7ZQJ - chains A and B of the 3 polymer chains in the assembly; structure by X-ray diffraction, 2.25 A resolution.

[Chain A]
Molecule: MHC class I antigen
Source organism: Acrocephalus arundinaceus
UniProt: O98187 (O98187_ACRAR); residues 3-276 here correspond to UniProt positions 26-299 (UniProt number = residue number + 23)
Sequence (275 residues; row label = number of the first residue in the row):
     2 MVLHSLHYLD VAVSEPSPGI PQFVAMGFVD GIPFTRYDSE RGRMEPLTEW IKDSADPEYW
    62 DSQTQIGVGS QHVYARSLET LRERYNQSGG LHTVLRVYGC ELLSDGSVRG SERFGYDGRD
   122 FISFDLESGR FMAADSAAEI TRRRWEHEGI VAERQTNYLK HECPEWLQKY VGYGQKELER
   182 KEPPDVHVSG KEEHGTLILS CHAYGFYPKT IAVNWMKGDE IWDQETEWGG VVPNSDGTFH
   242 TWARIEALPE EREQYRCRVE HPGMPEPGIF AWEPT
Unresolved in the structure: 276
Differences from the reference sequence: initiating methionine (2)
Cystine bridges: Cys101-Cys164, Cys202-Cys258
From the paper describing this entry:
  - conformationally variable residues (side-chain flip): Gln64
  - contacts within the chain: Asp11-Arg97, Arg97-Glu113

[Chain B]
Molecule: Beta-2-microglobulin
Source organism: Acrocephalus arundinaceus
UniProt: A0A076JEK1 (A0A076JEK1_ACRAR); residues 6-104 here correspond to UniProt positions 14-112 (UniProt number = residue number + 8)
Sequence (122 residues; row label = number of the first residue in the row; numbers below 1 keep their minus sign (Met-17 is residue -17)):
   -17 MHHHHHHSSG VDLGTENLYF QSMAGEAPKV EVYARSRAEE GKENILHCFI TGFHPPKIDV
    43 ELLKNGEPMP GVTYGDLSFN DKWQFQRLVY VPFIPTREDI FTCRVAHSTM PEPRSYRWEP
   103 DF
Unresolved in the structure: -17 to 0
Differences from the reference sequence: initiating methionine (-17); expression tag (-16 to 5)
Cystine bridges: Cys30-Cys85

[How chain A and chain B interact]
Residue-residue contacts (57):
  Leu10(A) with Ser60(B); Phe61(B), hydrophobic
  Asp11(A) with Phe61(B)
  Val12(A) with Phe61(B), hydrophobic
  Gly20(A) with Arg69(B), hydrogen bond (backbone-side chain)
  Ile21(A) with Pro38(B); Arg69(B)
  Met27(A) with Asp58(B)
  Arg37(A) with Asp58(B), salt bridge
  Leu92(A) with Pro38(B), hydrophobic
  Thr94(A) with Phe67(B)
  Leu96(A) with Phe61(B), hydrophobic; Trp65(B), hydrophobic; Phe67(B), hydrophobic
  Arg97(A) with Phe61(B)
  Val98(A) with Phe61(B), hydrophobic
  Arg114(A) with Trp65(B)
  Phe115(A) with Trp65(B)
  Gly116(A) with Trp65(B)
  Asp118(A) with His36(B)
  Gly119(A) with His36(B); Lys64(B); Trp65(B)
  Arg120(A) with Trp65(B)
  Asp121(A) with Trp65(B), hydrogen bond
  Asp186(A) with Arg19(B)
  His188(A) with Arg19(B), hydrogen bond; Asp103(B), salt bridge; Phe104(B)
  Ser190(A) with Asp103(B)
  Lys192(A) with Glu101(B), salt bridge
  His203(A) with Asp103(B)
  Tyr205(A) with Ala16(B); Arg17(B); Ser18(B); Arg19(B); Asp103(B), hydrogen bond
  Gly206(A) with Arg17(B)
  Gly230(A) with Glu13(B)
  Gly231(A) with Glu13(B), hydrogen bond (backbone-side chain)
  Val233(A) with Tyr15(B); Phe31(B), hydrophobic
  Pro234(A) with Tyr15(B), hydrogen bond (backbone-side chain); Phe31(B), hydrophobic; Leu70(B)
  Asn235(A) with Tyr15(B); Arg17(B); His29(B)
  Ser236(A) with Ile27(B); His29(B), hydrogen bond (backbone-side chain); Leu70(B); Tyr72(B)
  Asp237(A) with Arg17(B), salt bridge
  Thr239(A) with Arg17(B), hydrogen bond
  His241(A) with Tyr15(B); Ala16(B)
  Trp243(A) with Glu13(B), hydrogen bond
Other interface residues (no listed pair), chain A (42 interface residues in all): Pro22, Val25, Phe29, Asp39, Glu183, Val189
Other interface residues (no listed pair), chain B (26 interface residues in all): Lys39, Leu59, Asp63

[Summary]
Chain A and chain B form an interface of 42 and 26 residues respectively, with 9 hydrogen bonds and 4 salt
bridges. Polar pairs include Arg37(A)-Asp58(B), His188(A)-Asp103(B) and Lys192(A)-Glu101(B). From the paper:
conformational variability at Gln64(A); contacts within the chain involving Arg97(A), Asp11(A) and Glu113(A).
Chain A is MHC class I antigen and chain B is Beta-2-microglobulin, both from Acrocephalus arundinaceus; the
structure, MHC class I from a wild bird in complex with a nonameric peptide P3, was determined by X-ray
diffraction together with 7ZQI from the same study.
